Entry 7KCQ (electron microscopy, 3.20 A resolution); this record covers chains A and C of the 4 polymer chains in the assembly.

[Chain A (and C)]
Protein: Alcohol dehydrogenase
Source organism: Saccharomyces cerevisiae
Notes: EC 1.1.1.1; chain C of this document is another copy of the same molecule, construct and numbering; everything in this record applies to it too
Reference sequence: S5RZC2 (S5RZC2_YEASX); residues 0-347 here correspond to UniProt positions 1-348 (UniProt number = residue number + 1)
Amino-acid sequence (348 residues; each row starts with the number of its first residue; numbering starts at 0):
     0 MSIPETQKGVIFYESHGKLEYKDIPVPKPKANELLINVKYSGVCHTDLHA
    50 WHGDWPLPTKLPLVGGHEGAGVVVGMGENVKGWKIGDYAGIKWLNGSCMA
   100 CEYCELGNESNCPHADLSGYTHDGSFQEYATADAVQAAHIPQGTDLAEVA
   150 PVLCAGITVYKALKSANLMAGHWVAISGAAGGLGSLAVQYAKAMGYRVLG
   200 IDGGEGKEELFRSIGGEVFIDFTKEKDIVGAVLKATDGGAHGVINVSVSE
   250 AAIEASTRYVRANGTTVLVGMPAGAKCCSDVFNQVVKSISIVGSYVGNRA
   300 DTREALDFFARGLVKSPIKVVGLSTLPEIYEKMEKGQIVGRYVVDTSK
Not modelled in the structure: 0
Bound ions: Zn2+ site 1: Cys-43, His-66, Glu-67, Cys-153; Zn2+ site 2: Cys-97, Cys-100, Cys-103, Cys-111

[How chain A and chain C interact]
Pairs across the interface (19; chain A residue first):
  Tyr-159(A) / Met-168(C)
  Lys-163(A) / Met-168(C)
  Met-168(A) / Tyr-159(C)
  Met-168(A) / Lys-163(C)
  Met-168(A) / Glu-303(C)
  Ala-169(A) / Met-193(C)  hydrophobic
  Ala-169(A) / Phe-307(C)  hydrophobic
  Gly-170(A) / Phe-307(C)
  Gly-170(A) / Arg-310(C)
  Met-193(A) / Ala-169(C)  hydrophobic
  Met-193(A) / Met-193(C)
  Arg-196(A) / Asp-306(C)  salt bridge
  Arg-196(A) / Arg-310(C)
  Glu-303(A) / Met-168(C)
  Asp-306(A) / Arg-196(C)  salt bridge
  Phe-307(A) / Ala-169(C)  hydrophobic
  Phe-307(A) / Gly-170(C)
  Arg-310(A) / Gly-170(C)
  Arg-310(A) / Arg-196(C)
Also at the interface, not in a pair above, chain A (14 interface residues in all): His-171, Ala-192, Gly-194
Also at the interface, not in a pair above, chain C (14 interface residues in all): His-171, Ala-192, Gly-194

[Overview]
The chain A/chain C interface involves 14 residues from each chain, with 2 salt bridges. The salt-bridged pair
is Arg-196(A)/Asp-306(C). Cys-43(A), His-66(A), Glu-67(A) and Cys-153(A) coordinate Zn2+ site 1. Cys-97(A),
Cys-100(A), Cys-103(A) and Cys-111(A) form the Zn2+ site 2.
Both chains are Alcohol dehydrogenase (Saccharomyces cerevisiae). Entry 7KCQ (Symmetry in Yeast Alcohol
Dehydrogenase 1 -Open Form of Apoenzyme) was determined by electron microscopy (same publication as 7KC2, 7KCB
and 7KJY).
